9O52 - chains A and C of the 9 polymer chains in the assembly; structure by electron microscopy, 3.18 A resolution.

[Chain A (and C)]
Protein: Intermediate conductance calcium-activated potassium channel protein 4, Small conductance calcium-activated potassium channel protein 2 chimera
Source organism: Homo sapiens
Notes: fragment: SK4 residues 1-15 + SK2 residues 124-412 + SK4 residues 306-428; chain C of this document is another copy of the same molecule, construct and numbering; everything in this record applies to it too
Reference sequence: chimeric construct of O15554, Q9H2S1: residues 110-123 from O15554 (KCNN4_HUMAN) positions 1-14 (UniProt number = residue number - 109); residues 124-412 from Q9H2S1 positions 124-412 (same numbers); residues 413-535 from O15554 (KCNN4_HUMAN) positions 305-427 (UniProt number = residue number - 108)
Chain sequence (435 residues; row label = number of the first residue in the row):
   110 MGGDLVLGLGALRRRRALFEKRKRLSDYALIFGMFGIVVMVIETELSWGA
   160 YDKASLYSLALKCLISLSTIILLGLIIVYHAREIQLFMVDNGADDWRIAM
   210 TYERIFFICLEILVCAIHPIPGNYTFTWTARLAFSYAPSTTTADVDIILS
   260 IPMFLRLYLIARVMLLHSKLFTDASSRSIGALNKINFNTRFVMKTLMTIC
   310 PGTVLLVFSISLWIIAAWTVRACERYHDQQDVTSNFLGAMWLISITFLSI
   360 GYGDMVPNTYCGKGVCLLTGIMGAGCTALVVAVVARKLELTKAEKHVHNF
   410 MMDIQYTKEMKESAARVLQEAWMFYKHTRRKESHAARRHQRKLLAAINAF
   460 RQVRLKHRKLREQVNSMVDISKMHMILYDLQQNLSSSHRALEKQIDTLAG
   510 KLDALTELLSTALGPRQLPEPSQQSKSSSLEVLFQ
Not modelled in the structure: 110-117, 491-544
Differences from the reference sequence: expression tag (536-544)
Swiss-Prot annotation at these positions:
  - modified residue: Tyr160 (Phosphotyrosine), His466 (Phosphohistidine)
Disulfides: Cys332-Cys370
Metal / ion sites: K+ site 1: Ser358, Ile359 (shared with 2 residues of chain B; Ser358(C), Ile359(C) of chain C; 2 residues of chain D); K+ site 2: Ser358 (shared with 1 residue of chain B; Ser358(C) of chain C; 1 residue of chain D); K+ site 3: Ile359, Gly360 (shared with 2 residues of chain B; Ile359(C), Gly360(C) of chain C; 2 residues of chain D); K+ site 4: Gly360, Tyr361 (shared with 2 residues of chain B; Gly360(C), Tyr361(C) of chain C; 2 residues of chain D)
What the authors report for this chain:
  - conformationally variable residues (side-chain flip): Arg240, Trp350, Tyr361, Asp363
  - self-association interface (contacts with another copy of this molecule); pairs are residue here / residue on that copy: Tyr361-Thr355 (hydrogen bond)
  - contacts within the chain: Trp350-Asp363 (hydrogen bond)
  - mutagenesis - F243A (Kd 3 uM): abolished binding to Apamin

[How chain A and chain C interact]
Contacting residue pairs (20):
  Phe196(A) with Leu453(C), hydrophobic
  Asn200(A) with Leu453(C)
  Asp204(A) with Arg446(C)
  Arg206(A) with Arg446(C); Arg450(C), hydrogen bond (backbone-side chain)
  Ile207(A) with Arg446(C); Gln449(C); Arg450(C)
  Met209(A) with Arg450(C)
  Leu291(A) with Arg467(C)
  Lys293(A) with Arg467(C)
  Arg446(A) with Asp204(C); Arg206(C)
  Gln449(A) with Ile207(C)
  Arg450(A) with Arg206(C), hydrogen bond (side chain-backbone); Ile207(C)
  Leu453(A) with Phe196(C), hydrophobic; Asn200(C)
  Arg467(A) with Asn292(C), hydrogen bond (side chain-backbone); Lys293(C)
Also at the interface, not in a pair above, chain A (16 interface residues in all): Asn292, Gly360, Leu464
Also at the interface, not in a pair above, chain C (16 interface residues in all): Met209, Leu291, Gly360, Leu464

[Summary]
The chain A/chain C interface involves 16 residues from each chain, with 3 hydrogen bonds. Among the polar
pairs are Arg206(A)-Arg450(C) and Arg467(A)-Asn292(C). Ser358(A) and Ile359(A) coordinate K+ site 1. The paper
reports that F243A of chain A abolishes binding to Apamin; conformational variability at Arg240(A), Trp350(A)
and Tyr361(A) among others.
Both chains are Intermediate conductance calcium-activated potassium channel protein 4, Small conductance
calcium-activated potassium channel protein 2 chimera (Homo sapiens). Entry 9O52 (Cryo-EM structure of the
human SK2-4 chimera/calmodulin channel complex bound to the bee toxin apamin) was determined by electron
microscopy, deposited together with 9O48, 9O51, 9O53 and 9O5O.
